PDB entry 9D26 | electron microscopy, 2.60 A resolution | chain A

== Chain A ==
Protein: HmuS heme dechelatase
Notes: EC 6.6.1.2
Reference sequence: A0A0P0FP54 (A0A0P0FP54_BACT4); residues 1-1463 here = UniProt positions 1-1463
Chain sequence (1463 residues; numbered 1 to 1463; the number before each row is that of its first residue):
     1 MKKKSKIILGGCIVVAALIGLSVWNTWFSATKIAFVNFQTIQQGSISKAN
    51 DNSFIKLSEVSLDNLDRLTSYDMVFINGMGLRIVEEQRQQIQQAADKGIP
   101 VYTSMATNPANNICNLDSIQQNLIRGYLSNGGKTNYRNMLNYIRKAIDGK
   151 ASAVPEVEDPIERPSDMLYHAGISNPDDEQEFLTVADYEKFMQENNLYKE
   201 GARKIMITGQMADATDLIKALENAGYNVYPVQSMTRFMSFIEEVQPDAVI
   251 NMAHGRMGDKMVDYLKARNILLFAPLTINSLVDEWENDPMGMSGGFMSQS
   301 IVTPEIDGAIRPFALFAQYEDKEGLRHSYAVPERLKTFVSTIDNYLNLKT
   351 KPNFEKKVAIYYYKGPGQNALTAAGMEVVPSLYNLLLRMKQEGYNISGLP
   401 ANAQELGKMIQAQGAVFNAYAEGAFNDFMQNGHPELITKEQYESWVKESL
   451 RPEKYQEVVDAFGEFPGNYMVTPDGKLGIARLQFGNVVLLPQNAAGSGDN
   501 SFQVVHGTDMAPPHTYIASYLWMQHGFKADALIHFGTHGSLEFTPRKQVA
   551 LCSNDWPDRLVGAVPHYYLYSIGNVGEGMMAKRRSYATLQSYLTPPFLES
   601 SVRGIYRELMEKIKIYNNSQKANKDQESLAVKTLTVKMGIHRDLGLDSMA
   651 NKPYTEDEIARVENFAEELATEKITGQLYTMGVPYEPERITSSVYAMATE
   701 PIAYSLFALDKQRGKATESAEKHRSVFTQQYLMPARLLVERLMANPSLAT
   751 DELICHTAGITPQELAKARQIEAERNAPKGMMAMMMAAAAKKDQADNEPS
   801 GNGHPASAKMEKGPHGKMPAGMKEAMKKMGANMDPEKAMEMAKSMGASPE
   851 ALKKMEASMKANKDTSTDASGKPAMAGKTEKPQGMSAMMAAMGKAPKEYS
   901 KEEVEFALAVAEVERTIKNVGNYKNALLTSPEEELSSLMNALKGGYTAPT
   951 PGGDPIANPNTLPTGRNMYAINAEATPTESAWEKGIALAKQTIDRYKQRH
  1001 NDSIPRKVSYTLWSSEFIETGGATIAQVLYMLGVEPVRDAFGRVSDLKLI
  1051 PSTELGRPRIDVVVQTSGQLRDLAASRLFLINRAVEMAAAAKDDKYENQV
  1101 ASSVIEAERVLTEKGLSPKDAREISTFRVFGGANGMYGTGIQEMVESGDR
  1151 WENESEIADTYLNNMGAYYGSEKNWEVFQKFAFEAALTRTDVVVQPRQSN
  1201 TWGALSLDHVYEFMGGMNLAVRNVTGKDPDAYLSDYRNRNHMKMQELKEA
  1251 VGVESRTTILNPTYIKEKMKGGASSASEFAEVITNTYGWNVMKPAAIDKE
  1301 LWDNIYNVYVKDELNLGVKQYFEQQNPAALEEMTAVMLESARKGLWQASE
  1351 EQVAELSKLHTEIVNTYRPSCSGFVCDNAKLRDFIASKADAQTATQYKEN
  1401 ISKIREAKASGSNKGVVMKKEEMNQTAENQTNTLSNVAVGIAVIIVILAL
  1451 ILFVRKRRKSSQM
Disordered / not traced: 1-29, 777-898, 1406-1463
Disulfides: Cys-1371/Cys-1376
Bound ions: heme Fe near His-254 (its only coordinating residue here); Na+: Gln-1142, Glu-1146
Ligand contacts: heme (HEM): Gln-39, Met-79, Gly-80, Arg-82, Thr-107, Gln-210, Met-211, Met-234, His-254, Gly-295, Phe-296, Gln-299, Arg-1043
Reported in the primary citation:
  - heme coordination: Met-79, His-254
  - Na+ coordination: His-538, Gln-1142, Glu-1146, His-1209
  - contacts within the chain: His-1209/Glu-1212 (hydrogen bond)
  - mutagenesis - H538A: unchanged binding to heme
  - mutagenesis - H538A: abolished catalytic activity on heme
  - catalytic residues: His-538
  - catalytic residues: His-1209 (proposed by the authors, not directly observed)

== Overview ==
Chain A binds heme. Gln-1142 and Glu-1146 coordinate Na+. The paper reports catalytic residues His-538 and
His-1209; H538A abolishes catalytic activity on heme.
Chain A is HmuS heme dechelatase; the structure, A widespread heme dechelatase in healthy and pathogenic human
microbiomes, was determined by electron microscopy (same publication as 9P4S).
